Entry 7F0D (electron microscopy, 3.30 A resolution); this record covers chains A and N of the 31 polymer chains in the assembly.

# Chain A
Molecule: 23S rRNA
From: Mycobacterium tuberculosis H37Ra
Sequence (3138 nucleotides; row label = number of the first residue in the row):
     1 UUGUAAGUGU CUAAGGGCGC AUGGUGGAUG CCUUGGCAUC GAGAGCCGAU GAAGGACGUG
    61 GGAGGCUGCG AUAUGCCUCG GGGAGCUGUC AACCGAGCGU GGAUCCGAGG AUUUCCGAAU
   121 GGGGAAACCC AGCACGAGUG AUGUCGUGCU ACCCGCAUCU GAAUAUAUAG GGUGCGGGAG
   181 GGAACGCGGG GAAGUGAAAC AUCUCAGUAC CCGUAGGAGG AGAAAACAAU UGUGAUUCCG
   241 CAAGUAGUGG CGAGCGAACG CGGAACAGGC UAAACCGCAC GCAUGGGUAA CCGGGUAGGG
   301 GUUGUGUGUG CGGGGUUGUG GGAGGAUAUG UCUCAGCGCU ACCCGGCUGA GAGGCAGUCA
   361 GAAAGUGUCG UGGUUAGCGG AAGUGGCCUG GGAUGGUCUG CCGUAGACGG UGAGAGCCCG
   421 GUACGCGAAA ACCCGGCACC UGCCUAGUAU CAAUUCCCGA GUAGCAGCGG GCCCGUGGAA
   481 UCCGCUGUGA AUCCGCCGGG ACCACCCGGU AAGCCUAAAU ACUCCUCGAU GACCGAUAGC
   541 GGAUUAGUAC CGUGAGGGAA UGGUGAAAAG UACCCCGGGA GGGGAGUGAA AGAGUACCUG
   601 AAACCGUGUG CCUACAAUCC GUCAGAGCCU CCUUUUCCUC UCCGGAGGAG GGUGGUGAUG
   661 GCGUGCCUUU UGAAGAAUGA GCCUGCGAGU CAGGGACAUG UCGCAAGGUU AACCCGUGUG
   721 GGGUAGCCGC AGCGAAAGCG AGUCUGAAUA GGGCGACCCA CACGCGCAUA CGCGCGUGUG
   781 AAUAGUGGCG UGUUCUGGAC CCGAAGCGGA GUGAUCUACC CAUGGCCAGG GUGAAGCGCG
   841 GGUAAGACCG CGUGGAGGCC CGAACCCACU UAGGUUGAAG ACUGAGGGGA UGAGCUGUGG
   901 GUAGGGGUGA AAGGCCAAUC AAACUCCGUG AUAGCUGGUU CUCCCCGAAA UGCAUUUAGG
   961 UGCAGCGUUG CGUGGUUCAC CGCGGAGGUA GAGCUACUGG AUGGCCGAUG GGCCCUACUA
  1021 GGUUACUGAC GUCAGCCAAA CUCCGAAUGC CGUGGUGUAA AGCGUGGCAG UGAGACGGCG
  1081 GGGGAUAAGC UCCGUACGUC GAAAGGGAAA CAGCCCAGAU CGCCGGCUAA GGCCCCCAAG
  1141 CGUGUGCUAA GUGGGAAAGG AUGUGCAGUC GCAAAGACAA CCAGGAGGUU GGCUUAGAAG
  1201 CAGCCACCCU UGAAAGAGUG CGUAAUAGCU CACUGGUCAA GUGAUUGUGC GCCGAUAAUG
  1261 UAGCGGGGCU CAAGCACACC GCCGAAGCCG CGGCACAUCC ACCUUGUGGU GGGUGUGGGU
  1321 AGGGGAGCGU CCCUCAUUCA GCGAAGCCAC CGGGUGACCG GUGGUGGAGG GUGGGGGAGU
  1381 GAGAAUGCAG GCAUGAGUAG CGACAAGGCA AGUGAGAACC UUGCCCGCCG AAAGACCAAG
  1441 GGUUCCUGGG CCAGGCCAGU CCGCCCAGGG UGAGUCGGGA CCUAAGGCGA GGCCGACAGG
  1501 CGUAGUCGAU GGACAACGGG UUGAUAUUCC CGUACCCGUG UGUGGGCGCC CGUGACGAAU
  1561 CAGCGGUACU AACCACCCAA AACCGGAUCG AUCACUCCCC UUCGGGGGUG UGGAGUUCUG
  1621 GGGCUGCGUG GGAACUUCGC UGGUAGUAGU CAAGCGAAGG GGUGACGCAG GAAGGUAGCC
  1681 GUACCAGUCA GUGGUAACAC UGGGGCAAGC CGGUAGGGAG AGCGAUAGGC AAAUCCGUCG
  1741 CUCACUAAUC CUGAGAGGUG ACGCAUAGCC GGUUGAGGCG AAUUCGGUGA UCCUCUGCUG
  1801 CCAAGAAAAG CCUCUAGCGA GCACACACAC GGCCCGUACC CCAAACCGAC ACAGGUGGUC
  1861 AGGUAGAGCA UACCAAGGCG UACGAGAUAA CUAUGGUUAA GGAACUCGGC AAAAUGCCCC
  1921 CGUAACUUCG GGAGAAGGGG GACCGGAAUA UCGUGAACAC CCUUGCGGUG GGAGCGGGAU
  1981 CCGGUCGCAG AAACCAGUGA GGAGCGACUG UUUACUAAAA ACACAGGUCC GUGCGAAGUC
  2041 GCAAGACGAU GUAUACGGAC UGACGCCUGC CCGGUGCUGG AAGGUUAAGA GGACCCGUUA
  2101 ACCCGCAAGG GUGAAGCGGA GAAUUUAAGC CCCAGUAAAC GGCGGUGGUA ACUAUAACCA
  2161 UCCUAAGGUA GCGAAAUUCC UUGUCGGGUA AGUUCCGACC UGCACGAAUG GCGUAACGAC
  2221 UUCUCAACUG UCUCAACCAU AGACUCGGCG AAAUUGCACU ACGAGUAAAG AUGCUCGUUA
  2281 CGCGCGGCAG GACGAAAAGA CCCCGGGACC UUCACUACAA CUUGGUAUUG AUGUUCGGUA
  2341 CGGUUUGUGU AGGAUAGGUG GGAGACUGUG AAACCUCGAC GCCAGUUGGG GCGGAGUCGU
  2401 UGUUGAAAUA CCACUCUGAU CGUAUUGGGC AUCUAACCUC GAACCCUGAA UCGGGUUUAG
  2461 GGACAGUGCC UGGCGGGUAG UUUAACUGGG GCGGUUGCCU CCUAAAAUGU AACGGAGGCG
  2521 CCCAAAGGUU CCCUCAACCU GGACGGCAAU CAGGUGGCGA GUGUAAAUGC ACAAGGGAGC
  2581 UUGACUGCGA GACUUACAAG UCAAGCAGGG ACGAAAGUCG GGAUUAGUGA UCCGGCACCC
  2641 CCGAGUGGAA GGGGUGUCGC UCAACGGAUA AAAGGUACCC CGGGGAUAAC AGGCUGAUCU
  2701 UCCCCAAGAG UCCAUAUCGA CGGGAUGGUU UGGCACCUCG AUGUCGGCUC GUCGCAUCCU
  2761 GGGGCUGGAG CAGGUCCCAA GGGUUGGGCU GUUCGCCCAU UAAAGCGGCA CGCGAGCUGG
  2821 GUUUAGAACG UCGUGAGACA GUUCGGUCUC UAUCCGCCGC GCGCGUCAGA AACUUGAGGA
  2881 AACCUGUCCC UAGUACGAGA GGACCGGGAC GGACGAACCU CUGGUGCACC AGUUGUCCCG
  2941 CCAGGGGCAC CGCUGGAUAG CCACGUUCGG UCAGGAUAAC CGCUGAAAGC AUCUAAGCGG
  3001 GAAACCUUCU CCAAGAUCAG GUUUCUCACC CACUUGGUGG GAUAAGGCCC CCCGCAGAAC
  3061 ACGGGUUCAA UAGGUCAGAC CUGGAAGCUC AGUAAUGGGU GUAGGGAACU GGUGCUAACC
  3121 GGCCGAAAAC UUACAACA
Unresolved in the structure: 1-4, 1013-1022, 3133-3138
Bound ions: Mg2+ near A2300 (its only coordinating residue here)
Ligand contacts: clarithromycin (CTY): U875, A2295, A2296, A2297, A2300, A2741, G2743, U2847, C2848, U2849

# Chain N
Molecule: 50S ribosomal protein L17
From: Mycobacterium tuberculosis H37Ra
Reference sequence: A0A045IVA2 (A0A045IVA2_MYCTX); numbering as in UniProt (aligned over 1-180)
Amino-acid sequence (180 residues; numbered 1 to 180; the number before each row is that of its first residue):
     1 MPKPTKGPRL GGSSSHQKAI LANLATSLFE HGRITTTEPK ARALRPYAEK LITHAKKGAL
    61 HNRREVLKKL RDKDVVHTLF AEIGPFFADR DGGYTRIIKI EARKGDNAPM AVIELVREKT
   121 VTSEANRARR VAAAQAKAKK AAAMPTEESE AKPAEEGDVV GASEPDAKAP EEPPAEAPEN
Unresolved in the structure: 1, 118-180

# Interface between chain A and chain N
Residue-residue contacts (124):
  A1406(A) with His16(N), stacking on the base; Ala19(N), base contact
  G1407(A) with His16(N), hydrogen bond to the sugar; Asn23(N), base contact
  G1408(A) with Leu24(N), sugar contact
  C1409(A) with Leu24(N), sugar contact; Ser27(N), sugar contact; Ile34(N), phosphate contact; Thr35(N), phosphate contact; Thr36(N), phosphate contact; Arg103(N), salt bridge to the phosphate
  A1410(A) with His31(N), sugar contact; Ile34(N), sugar contact; Thr35(N), hydrogen bond to the phosphate
  A1418(A) with Arg103(N), hydrogen bond to the sugar; Lys104(N), hydrogen bond to the phosphate; Gly105(N), hydrogen bond to the base; Asp106(N), base contact
  C1419(A) with Gly105(N), base contact
  C1425(A) with Asn23(N), hydrogen bond to the base
  C1426(A) with Ala19(N), sugar contact; Asn23(N), hydrogen bond to the sugar; Arg71(N), sugar contact
  G1427(A) with Arg71(N), salt bridge to the phosphate
  A1690(A) with Asp74(N), sugar contact
  G1691(A) with His77(N), hydrogen bond to the sugar
  U1692(A) with Leu60(N), sugar contact; Arg63(N), sugar contact; Arg64(N), hydrogen bond to the base; Leu67(N), base contact; Lys73(N), hydrogen bond to the base; His77(N), salt bridge to the phosphate
  G1693(A) with Leu60(N), sugar contact; Arg64(N), base contact
  G1884(A) with Asp106(N), hydrogen bond to the base
  A1885(A) with Thr37(N), hydrogen bond to the phosphate; Asp106(N), sugar contact; Ala108(N), sugar contact; Pro109(N), sugar contact
  G1886(A) with Thr37(N), phosphate contact; Pro39(N), phosphate contact; Lys40(N), salt bridge to the phosphate
  A1887(A) with Pro8(N), base contact
  U1888(A) with Lys6(N), sugar contact; Gly7(N), hydrogen bond to the sugar
  A2239(A) with Arg9(N), salt bridge to the phosphate; Ser13(N), hydrogen bond to the sugar
  U2240(A) with Pro8(N), phosphate contact; Arg9(N), hydrogen bond to the phosphate; Gly12(N), sugar contact
  C2246(A) with Asp106(N), base contact; Asn107(N), hydrogen bond to the sugar
  G2247(A) with Gly105(N), hydrogen bond to the base; Asp106(N), base contact; Asn107(N), hydrogen bond to the sugar
  C2927(A) with Arg9(N), sugar contact; Ser13(N), hydrogen bond to the base; Ser14(N), hydrogen bond to the base
  A2928(A) with Pro2(N), base contact; Lys3(N), base contact; Pro4(N), base contact; Thr5(N), hydrogen bond to the base; Arg9(N), salt bridge to the phosphate; Ser14(N), phosphate contact; Gln17(N), base contact; Leu21(N), base contact; Ala43(N), base contact; Tyr47(N), base contact
  C2939(A) with Lys73(N), sugar contact
  G2940(A) with Lys73(N), phosphate contact
  A2943(A) with Arg64(N), base contact
  G2944(A) with Arg64(N), hydrogen bond to the sugar
  G2945(A) with Lys68(N), sugar contact
  G2946(A) with Lys68(N), sugar contact; Arg71(N), sugar contact
  G2947(A) with Lys18(N), phosphate contact; Arg71(N), sugar contact
  C2948(A) with Ser15(N), phosphate contact
  C3051(A) with Lys99(N), phosphate contact
  C3052(A) with Arg42(N), salt bridge to the phosphate; Lys99(N), salt bridge to the phosphate
  C3053(A) with Arg42(N), salt bridge to the phosphate
  G3073(A) with Lys3(N), salt bridge to the phosphate; Arg45(N), hydrogen bond to the sugar; Pro46(N), phosphate contact; Glu49(N), sugar contact; Gly93(N), base contact
  G3074(A) with Pro2(N), phosphate contact; Pro46(N), phosphate contact; Glu49(N), sugar contact; Lys50(N), salt bridge to the phosphate; Thr53(N), phosphate contact; Asp91(N), hydrogen bond to the base; Gly92(N), sugar contact; Gly93(N), hydrogen bond to the sugar; Tyr94(N), sugar contact
  U3075(A) with Lys50(N), salt bridge to the phosphate; Thr53(N), hydrogen bond to the phosphate; Asp91(N), sugar contact; Gly92(N), hydrogen bond to the sugar; Tyr94(N), sugar contact
  A3085(A) with His61(N), hydrogen bond to the base
  A3086(A) with Leu60(N), sugar contact; Arg64(N), sugar contact
  G3087(A) with Arg64(N), salt bridge to the phosphate
  G3104(A) with His61(N), hydrogen bond to the sugar
  G3105(A) with Glu65(N), phosphate contact
  G3106(A) with His54(N), salt bridge to the phosphate
  A3107(A) with Pro2(N), sugar contact; Lys3(N), sugar contact; Pro4(N), base contact; Lys50(N), phosphate contact
  A3108(A) with Lys3(N), sugar contact; Pro4(N), base contact
  C3115(A) with Arg90(N), hydrogen bond to the phosphate; Gly92(N), hydrogen bond to the sugar; Gly93(N), hydrogen bond to the sugar
  U3116(A) with Arg45(N), hydrogen bond to the base; Arg90(N), salt bridge to the phosphate; Gly93(N), sugar contact; Thr95(N), hydrogen bond to the sugar; Arg96(N), sugar contact
  A3117(A) with Arg96(N), salt bridge to the phosphate; Ile97(N), sugar contact
Interface residues without a listed pair, chain A (56 interface residues in all): C2238, C2929, G3054, C3055, A3072, C3076
Interface residues without a listed pair, chain N (69 interface residues in all): Leu10, Ile20, Arg33, Glu38, Lys57, Val116

# Overview
Chain A and chain N form an interface of 56 and 69 residues respectively, with 34 hydrogen bonds, 16 salt
bridges and 1 aromatic stacking contact. Polar contacts include A1418(A)-Gly105(N), C1425(A)-Asn23(N) and
U1692(A)-Arg64(N). Bound to chain A: clarithromycin.
Chain A is 23S rRNA and chain N is 50S ribosomal protein L17, both from Mycobacterium tuberculosis H37Ra; the
structure, Cryo-EM structure of Mycobacterium tuberculosis 50S ribosome subunit bound with clarithromycin, was
determined by electron microscopy.
